9BE5 - chains A and J of the 10 polymer chains in the assembly; structure by electron microscopy, 3.30 A resolution.

# Chain A
Molecule: Histone H3.2
Source organism: Homo sapiens
Reference sequence: Q71DI3 (H32_HUMAN); residues 38-134 here correspond to UniProt positions 39-135 (UniProt number = residue number + 1)
Chain sequence (97 residues; numbered 38 to 134; the number before each row is that of its first residue):
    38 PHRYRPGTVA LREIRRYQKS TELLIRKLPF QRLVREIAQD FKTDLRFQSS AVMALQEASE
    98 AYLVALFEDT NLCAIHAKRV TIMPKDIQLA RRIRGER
Construct notes: conflict Ala102 (Gly103 in Q71DI3)
Swiss-Prot annotation at these positions:
  - modified residue: Tyr41 (Phosphotyrosine), Lys56 (N6,N6,N6-trimethyllysine), Ser57 (Phosphoserine), Lys64 (N6-(2-hydroxyisobutyryl)lysine), Lys79 (N6,N6,N6-trimethyllysine), Thr80 (Phosphothreonine), Ser86 (Phosphoserine), Thr107 (Phosphothreonine), Lys115 (N6-acetyllysine), Lys122 (N6-(2-hydroxyisobutyryl)lysine)
  - lipidation: Cys110 (S-palmitoyl cysteine)

# Chain J
Molecule: 145-nt DNA strand
Sequence (145 nucleotides; row label = number of the first residue in the row; numbers below 1 keep their minus sign (DA-72 is residue -72)):
   -72 ATCGATGTAT ATATCTGACA CGTGCCTGGA GACTAGGGAG TAATCCCCTT GGCGGTTAAA
   -12 ACGCGGGGGA CAGCGCGTAC GTGCGTTTAA GCGGTGCTAG AGCTGTCTAC GACCAATTGA
    48 GCGGCCTCGG CACCGGGATT CTGAT

# Interface between chain A and chain J
Residue-residue contacts (24; chain A residue first):
  Arg40(A) with DG8(J), base contact; DT9(J), hydrogen bond to the base; DG10(J), hydrogen bond to the sugar
  Tyr41(A) with DT9(J), sugar contact; DG10(J), phosphate contact
  Pro43(A) with DG8(J), phosphate contact
  Gly44(A) with DG8(J), phosphate contact; DT9(J), hydrogen bond to the phosphate
  Thr45(A) with DT9(J), phosphate contact
  Val46(A) with DT9(J), hydrogen bond to the phosphate; DG10(J), phosphate contact
  Ala47(A) with DT9(J), hydrogen bond to the phosphate
  Arg49(A) with DG-66(J), phosphate contact; DT-65(J), phosphate contact
  Lys56(A) with DA-64(J), salt bridge to the phosphate
  Arg63(A) with DA17(J), phosphate contact; DG18(J), salt bridge to the phosphate
  Lys64(A) with DG18(J), hydrogen bond to the phosphate
  Leu65(A) with DA17(J), sugar contact; DG18(J), hydrogen bond to the phosphate
  Pro66(A) with DA17(J), phosphate contact
  Arg69(A) with DA17(J), salt bridge to the phosphate
  Asp81(A) with DG27(J), phosphate contact
  Arg83(A) with DA26(J), hydrogen bond to the sugar
Other interface residues (no listed pair), chain A (20 interface residues in all): His39, Arg42, Lys115, Thr118
Other interface residues (no listed pair), chain J (13 interface residues in all): DT-67, DC-2, DC7

# Summary
Chain A and chain J form an interface of 20 and 13 residues respectively; the contacts include 8 hydrogen
bonds and 3 salt bridges. Among the polar pairs are Arg40(A)-DT9(J), Arg40(A)-DG10(J) and Arg83(A)-DA26(J).
Chain A is Histone H3.2 (Homo sapiens) and chain J is a 145-nt DNA strand; the structure, Cryo-EM structure of
Human Nucleosome collected by EPU on Glacios at 3.3 Angstrom resolution, was determined by electron
microscopy.
